8PP5 - chains D and F of the 6 polymer chains in the assembly; structure by X-ray diffraction, 2.00 A resolution.

# Chain D (and F)
Name: Ferritin heavy chain, N-terminally processed
Source organism: Homo sapiens
Notes: chain F of this document is another copy of the same molecule, construct and numbering; everything in this record applies to it too
UniProtKB: P02794 (FRIH_HUMAN); residues 5-176 here correspond to UniProt positions 6-177 (UniProt number = residue number + 1)
Chain sequence (172 residues; row label = number of the first residue in the row):
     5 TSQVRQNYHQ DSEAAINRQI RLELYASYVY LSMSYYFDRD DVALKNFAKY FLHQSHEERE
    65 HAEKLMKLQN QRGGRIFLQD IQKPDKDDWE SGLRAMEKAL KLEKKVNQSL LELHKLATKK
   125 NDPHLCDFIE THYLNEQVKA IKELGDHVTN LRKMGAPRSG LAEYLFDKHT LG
Sequence notes: engineered mutation R25 (Asn26 in P02794), Q86 (Lys87 in P02794), K90 (Cys91 in P02794), R98 (Asn99 in P02794), K102 (Cys103 in P02794), K105 (His106 in P02794), K109 (Asn110 in P02794), K123 (Asp124 in P02794), R162 (Glu163 in P02794)
Swiss-Prot annotation at these positions:
  - binding site (Fe cation): E27, E62, H65, E107, Q141
  - site: R22 (Essential for association with cargo receptor NCOA4)
Ion coordination: Fe ion: E27, E62, H65

# Chain D / chain F interface
Contacting residue pairs (61; chain D residue first):
  S6(D) - D44(F)  hydrogen bond
  Q7(D) - D44(F)  hydrogen bond
  V8(D) - D44(F)
  L28(D) - Y32(F)  hydrophobic
  Y32(D) - L28(F)  hydrophobic
  Y32(D) - L82(F)
  Y32(D) - Q83(F)  hydrogen bond (side chain-backbone)
  Y32(D) - I85(F)
  L35(D) - E67(F)
  L35(D) - M70(F)  hydrophobic
  S36(D) - L82(F)
  Y39(D) - E67(F)
  Y39(D) - M70(F)  hydrophobic
  Y39(D) - K71(F)
  Y39(D) - N74(F)  hydrogen bond (backbone-side chain)
  Y39(D) - I80(F)  hydrophobic
  D42(D) - N74(F)  hydrogen bond
  R43(D) - N74(F)
  R43(D) - R79(F)
  D44(D) - S6(F)  hydrogen bond
  D44(D) - Q7(F)  hydrogen bond
  D44(D) - V8(F)
  D44(D) - R79(F)  salt bridge
  D45(D) - R79(F)  salt bridge
  L56(D) - E67(F)
  H60(D) - R63(F)
  H60(D) - E67(F)  salt bridge
  R63(D) - S31(F)
  R63(D) - S59(F)  hydrogen bond
  R63(D) - H60(F)
  R63(D) - R63(F)
  E67(D) - Y39(F)  hydrogen bond (backbone-side chain)
  E67(D) - L56(F)
  E67(D) - H60(F)  salt bridge
  M70(D) - L35(F)  hydrophobic
  M70(D) - Y39(F)  hydrophobic
  K71(D) - Y39(F)
  N74(D) - Y39(F)  hydrogen bond (side chain-backbone)
  N74(D) - D42(F)  hydrogen bond
  N74(D) - R43(F)
  R79(D) - R43(F)
  R79(D) - D44(F)  salt bridge
  R79(D) - D45(F)  salt bridge
  I80(D) - Y39(F)  hydrophobic
  F81(D) - D91(F)
  L82(D) - Y32(F)
  L82(D) - S36(F)
  L82(D) - K87(F)
  Q83(D) - Y32(F)  hydrogen bond (backbone-side chain)
  Q83(D) - K87(F)
  D84(D) - I85(F)
  D84(D) - Q86(F)  hydrogen bond
  D84(D) - K87(F)  hydrogen bond (side chain-backbone)
  I85(D) - Y32(F)
  I85(D) - D84(F)
  I85(D) - I85(F)  hydrogen bond (backbone-backbone)
  Q86(D) - D84(F)
  K87(D) - L82(F)
  K87(D) - Q83(F)
  K87(D) - D84(F)  hydrogen bond (backbone-side chain)
  D91(D) - F81(F)
Also at the interface, not in a pair above, chain D (30 interface residues in all): G77
Also at the interface, not in a pair above, chain F (32 interface residues in all): G77

# Summary
30 residues of chain D and 32 residues of chain F are in contact; the contacts include 16 hydrogen bonds and 6
salt bridges. Polar pairs include D44(D)-R79(F), D45(D)-R79(F) and H60(D)-E67(F). From UniProt: 5 Fe
cation-binding residues on chain D.
Both chains are Ferritin heavy chain, N-terminally processed (Homo sapiens). Entry 8PP5 (Unitary crystal
structure of positively supercharged ferritin variant Ftn(pos)-m1 (Mg Formate condition)) was determined by
X-ray diffraction (same publication as 8PP2, 8PP3 and 8PP4).
